4WUU - chains A and B of the 5 polymer chains in the assembly; structure by X-ray diffraction, 3.05 A resolution.

# Chain A
Protein: HLA class I histocompatibility antigen, A-2 alpha chain
From: Homo sapiens
UniProtKB: P01892 (1A02_HUMAN); residues 1-276 here correspond to UniProt positions 25-300 (UniProt number = residue number + 24)
Sequence (296 residues; each row starts with the number of its first residue; numbering starts at 0):
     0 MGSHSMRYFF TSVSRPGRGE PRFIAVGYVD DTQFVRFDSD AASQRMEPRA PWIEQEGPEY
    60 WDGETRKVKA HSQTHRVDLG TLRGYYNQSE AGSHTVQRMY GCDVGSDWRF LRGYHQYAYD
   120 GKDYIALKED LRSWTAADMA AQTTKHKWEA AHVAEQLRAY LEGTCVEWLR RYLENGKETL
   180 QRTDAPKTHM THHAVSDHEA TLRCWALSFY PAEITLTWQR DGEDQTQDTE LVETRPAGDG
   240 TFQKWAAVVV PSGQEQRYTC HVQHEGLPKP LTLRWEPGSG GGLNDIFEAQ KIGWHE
Disordered / not traced: 0, 276-295
Sequence notes: initiating methionine (0); expression tag (277-295)
Disulfide bonds: Cys101-Cys164, Cys203-Cys259

# Chain B
Protein: Beta-2-microglobulin
From: Homo sapiens
UniProtKB: P61769 (B2MG_HUMAN); residues 1-99 here correspond to UniProt positions 21-119 (UniProt number = residue number + 20)
Sequence (100 residues; each row starts with the number of its first residue; numbering starts at 0):
     0 MIQRTPKIQV YSRHPAENGK SNFLNCYVSG FHPSDIEVDL LKNGERIEKV EHSDLSFSKD
    60 WSFYLLYYTE FTPTEKDEYA CRVNHVTLSQ PKIVKWDRDM
Disordered / not traced: 0
Sequence notes: initiating methionine (0)
UniProt features mapped onto this chain:
  - modified residue: Gln2 (Pyrrolidone carboxylic acid)
  - glycosylation: Ile1 (N-linked (Glc) (glycation) isoleucine), Lys19 (N-linked (Glc) (glycation) lysine), Lys41 (N-linked (Glc) (glycation) lysine), Lys48 (N-linked (Glc) (glycation) lysine), Lys58 (N-linked (Glc) (glycation) lysine), Lys91 (N-linked (Glc) (glycation) lysine), Lys94 (N-linked (Glc) (glycation) lysine)
Disulfide bonds: Cys25-Cys80

# How chain A and chain B interact
Residue-residue contacts - 52 pairs, chain A then chain B:
  Phe8(A) with Phe56(B), hydrophobic
  Phe9(A) with Phe56(B)
  Thr10(A) with Phe56(B); Phe62(B)
  Val12(A) with Ser33(B)
  Ile23(A) with Leu54(B)
  Val25(A) with Asp53(B); Leu54(B); Ser55(B)
  Tyr27(A) with Ser55(B); Tyr63(B), hydrogen bond
  Gln32(A) with Asp53(B), hydrogen bond
  Arg35(A) with Asp53(B), salt bridge
  Arg48(A) with His51(B); Asp53(B), salt bridge
  Gln96(A) with His31(B), hydrogen bond; Phe56(B); Trp60(B), hydrogen bond (side chain-backbone); Phe62(B)
  Arg97(A) with Phe56(B)
  Met98(A) with Lys58(B)
  Gln115(A) with Trp60(B)
  Tyr116(A) with Trp60(B)
  Ala117(A) with Trp60(B), hydrophobic
  Asp119(A) with Ile1(B); His31(B)
  Gly120(A) with His31(B)
  Arg202(A) with Asp98(B), hydrogen bond (side chain-backbone)
  Trp204(A) with Asp98(B); Met99(B)
  Leu206(A) with Pro14(B), hydrophobic
  Val231(A) with Gln8(B)
  Glu232(A) with Gln8(B), hydrogen bond (backbone-side chain); Tyr26(B), hydrogen bond; Ser28(B), hydrogen bond
  Arg234(A) with Gln8(B), hydrogen bond; Tyr10(B); Tyr26(B); Met99(B)
  Pro235(A) with Tyr10(B), hydrogen bond (backbone-side chain); Asn24(B); Tyr26(B); Leu65(B), hydrophobic
  Ala236(A) with Arg12(B), hydrogen bond (backbone-side chain); Asn24(B), hydrogen bond (backbone-side chain)
  Gly237(A) with Arg12(B)
  Asp238(A) with Arg12(B); His13(B)
  Gln242(A) with Tyr10(B); Ser11(B), hydrogen bond (side chain-backbone); Arg12(B), hydrogen bond (side chain-backbone)
  Trp244(A) with Met99(B), hydrogen bond (side chain-backbone)
Interface residues without a listed pair, chain A (35 interface residues in all): Thr94, Tyr113, Asp122, His192, Thr233
Interface residues without a listed pair, chain B (25 interface residues in all): Ser52

# In short
35 residues of chain A and 25 residues of chain B are in contact; the contacts include 15 hydrogen bonds and 2
salt bridges. Polar contacts include Arg35(A)-Asp53(B), Arg48(A)-Asp53(B) and Tyr27(A)-Tyr63(B).
Chain A is HLA class I histocompatibility antigen, A-2 alpha chain and chain B is Beta-2-microglobulin, both
from Homo sapiens; the structure, Structure of ESK1 in complex with HLA-A*0201/WT1, was determined by X-ray
diffraction.
